Entry 4YNQ (X-ray diffraction, 2.80 A resolution); this record covers chains A and E of the 4 polymer chains in the assembly.

== Chain A ==
Protein: Three-prime repair exonuclease 1
Organism: Mus musculus
Notes: EC 3.1.11.2; fragment: catalytic domain
UniProtKB: Q91XB0 (TREX1_MOUSE); residues 1-235 here = UniProt positions 1-235
Amino-acid sequence (235 residues; each row starts with the number of its first residue):
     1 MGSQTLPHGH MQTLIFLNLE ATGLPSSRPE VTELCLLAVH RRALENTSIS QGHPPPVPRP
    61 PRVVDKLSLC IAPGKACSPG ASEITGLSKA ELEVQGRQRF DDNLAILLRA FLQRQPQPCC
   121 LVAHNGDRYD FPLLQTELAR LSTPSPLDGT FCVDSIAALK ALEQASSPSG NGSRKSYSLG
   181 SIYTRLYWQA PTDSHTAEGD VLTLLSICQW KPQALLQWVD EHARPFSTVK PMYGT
Not modelled in the structure: 1-4, 167-170
Sequence notes: engineered mutation Asn-18 (Asp in Q91XB0)
Bound ions: Mg2+: Asn-18 (shared with DC23(E), DG24(E) of chain E)
What the authors report for this chain:
  - binding site for the 21-nt DNA strand: Arg-128, Trp-218, Arg-224
  - binding site for the 21-nt DNA strand (chain E): Arg-128, Ser-176, Tyr-177, His-222
  - binding site for the 20-nt DNA strand: Arg-128
  - binding site for the 20-nt DNA strand: Ile-156, Lys-160, Arg-174
  - disease-associated variants - R128H (citing earlier work)
  - Mg2+ coordination: Asn-18
  - mutagenesis - D18N: abolished catalytic activity on dsDNA (citing earlier work)

== Chain E ==
Molecule: 21-nt DNA strand
Sequence (21 nucleotides; each row starts with the number of its first residue):
     4 CGTGCTGACG TCAGCACGAC G
Bound ions: Mg2+: DC23, DG24 (shared with Asn-18(A) of chain A)

== How chain A and chain E interact ==
Pairs across the interface (25; chain A residue first):
  Asn-18(A) with DG24(E), phosphate contact
  Leu-19(A) with DG24(E), sugar contact
  Glu-20(A) with DG24(E), phosphate contact
  Ala-21(A) with DG24(E), hydrogen bond to the phosphate
  Gly-23(A) with DG24(E), sugar contact
  Leu-24(A) with DC23(E), base contact; DG24(E), base contact
  Ser-78(A) with DG24(E), base contact
  Gly-80(A) with DG24(E), base contact
  Ala-81(A) with DG24(E), base contact
  Ile-84(A) with DG24(E), base contact
  Thr-85(A) with DG24(E), phosphate contact
  His-124(A) with DC23(E), phosphate contact
  Asn-125(A) with DC23(E), hydrogen bond to the sugar
  Arg-128(A) with DG21(E), base contact; DA22(E), hydrogen bond to the base
  Tyr-129(A) with DC23(E), sugar contact; DG24(E), hydrogen bond to the sugar
  Ser-176(A) with DA22(E), hydrogen bond to the phosphate
  Tyr-177(A) with DA22(E), hydrogen bond to the phosphate
  Ser-178(A) with DA22(E), phosphate contact; DC23(E), phosphate contact
  Leu-179(A) with DC23(E), hydrogen bond to the phosphate
  His-195(A) with DG24(E), salt bridge to the phosphate
  Asp-200(A) with DG24(E), phosphate contact
Also at the interface, not in a pair above, chain A (23 interface residues in all): Pro-25, Ile-156

== Overview ==
23 residues of chain A face 4 of chain E across their interface; the contacts include 7 hydrogen bonds and 1
salt bridge. Polar contacts include Arg-128(A)/DA22(E), Asn-125(A)/DC23(E) and Tyr-129(A)/DG24(E). From the
paper: a binding site for the 21-nt DNA strand (chain E) at Arg-128(A), Ser-176(A) and Tyr-177(A) among
others; D18N of chain A abolishes catalytic activity on dsDNA.
Here chain A is Three-prime repair exonuclease 1 (Mus musculus) and chain E is a 21-nt DNA strand. Entry 4YNQ
(TREX1-dsDNA complex) was determined by X-ray diffraction.
